PDB entry 1HCQ | X-ray diffraction, 2.40 A resolution | chains C and A of the 4 polymer chains in the assembly

[Chain C]
Molecule: 18-nt DNA strand
Sequence (18 nucleotides; numbered 1 to 18; the number before each row is that of its first residue):
     1 CCAGGTCACAGTGACCTG

[Chain A]
Name: Protein (estrogen receptor)
Organism: Homo sapiens
UniProtKB: P03372 (ESR1_HUMAN); residues 2-84 here correspond to UniProt positions 180-262 (UniProt number = residue number + 178)
Chain sequence (84 residues; row label = number of the first residue in the row):
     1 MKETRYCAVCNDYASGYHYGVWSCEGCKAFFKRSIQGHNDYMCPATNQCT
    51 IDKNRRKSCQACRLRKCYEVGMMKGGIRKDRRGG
Unresolved in the structure: 75-84
Sequence notes: initiating methionine (1)
Metal / ion sites: Zn2+ site 1: Cys7, Cys10, Cys24, Cys27; Zn2+ site 2: Cys43, Cys49, Cys59, Cys62

[Chain C / chain A interface]
Residue-residue contacts (9):
  DC2(C) - Gly16(A)  phosphate contact
  DC2(C) - Tyr17(A)  hydrogen bond to the phosphate
  DA3(C) - Tyr17(A)  phosphate contact
  DA3(C) - His18(A)  salt bridge to the phosphate
  DA3(C) - Tyr19(A)  hydrogen bond to the phosphate
  DG4(C) - Tyr19(A)  hydrogen bond to the phosphate
  DG4(C) - Lys28(A)  hydrogen bond to the base
  DG5(C) - Lys32(A)  hydrogen bond to the base
  DT6(C) - Lys32(A)  hydrogen bond to the base
Also at the interface, not in a pair above, chain A (7 interface residues in all): Ser15

[Overview]
5 residues of chain C and 7 residues of chain A are in contact, with 6 hydrogen bonds and 1 salt bridge. Polar
pairs include DG4(C)-Lys28(A), DG5(C)-Lys32(A) and DT6(C)-Lys32(A). Cys7(A), Cys10(A), Cys24(A) and Cys27(A)
coordinate Zn2+ site 1.
Here chain C is an 18-nt DNA strand and chain A is Protein (estrogen receptor) (Homo sapiens). Entry 1HCQ (The
crystal structure of the estrogen receptor DNA-binding domain bound to DNA: how receptors discriminate between
...) was determined by X-ray diffraction.
